Entry 3F5N (X-ray diffraction, 3.15 A resolution); this record covers chain A.

[Chain A]
Molecule: Neuroserpin
From: Homo sapiens
Reference sequence: Q99574 (NEUS_HUMAN); residue numbers follow UniProt; this construct covers 17-410
Amino-acid sequence (407 residues; numbered 4 to 410; the number before each row is that of its first residue):
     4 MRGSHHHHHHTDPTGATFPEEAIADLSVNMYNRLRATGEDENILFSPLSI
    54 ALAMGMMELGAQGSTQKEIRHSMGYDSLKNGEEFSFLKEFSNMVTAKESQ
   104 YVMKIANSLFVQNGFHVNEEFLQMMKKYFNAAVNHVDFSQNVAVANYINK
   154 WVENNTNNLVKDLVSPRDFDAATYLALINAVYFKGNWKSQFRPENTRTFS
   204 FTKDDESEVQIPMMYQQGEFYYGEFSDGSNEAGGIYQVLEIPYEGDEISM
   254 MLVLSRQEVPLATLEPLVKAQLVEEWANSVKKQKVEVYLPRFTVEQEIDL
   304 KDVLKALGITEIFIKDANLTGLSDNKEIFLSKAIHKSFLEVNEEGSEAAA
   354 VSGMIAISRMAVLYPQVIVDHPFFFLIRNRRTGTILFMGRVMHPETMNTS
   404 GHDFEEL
Not modelled in the structure: 4-21, 80-83, 100, 232-236, 354-358, 401-410
Sequence notes: initiating methionine (4); expression tag (5-16)
UniProt features mapped onto this chain:
  - site: R362, M363 (Reactive bond)
  - glycosylation: N157 (N-linked (GlcNAc...) asparagine), N321 (N-linked (GlcNAc...) asparagine), N401 (N-linked (GlcNAc...) asparagine), S403 (O-linked (Xyl...) (chondroitin sulfate) serine)
  - natural variant: S49 (S49P: In FENIB), S52 (S52R: In FENIB)
  - mutagenesis: N161 (N161G: Increases protein stability and abolishes tendency to form polymers. No effect on inhibitory activity), L162 (L162K: Increases protein stability and abolishes tendency to form polymers. No effect on inhibitory activity), V163 (V163I: Increases protein stability and decreases tendency to form polymers. No effect on inhibitory activity), E289 (E289A: Slightly decreases inhibitory activity. No effect on thermal stability), S340 (S340A: Increases protein stability and decreases tendency to form polymers. No effect on inhibitory activity)
From the paper describing this entry:
  - interface residues: R259 to E261, M363 to Y367
  - allosteric site: L125, M128 (by similarity / conservation)

[Overview]
Curated annotation (UniProt) lists 5 mutagenesis sites. The paper reports interface residues R259 and M363; an
allosteric site at L125 and M128.
Chain A is Neuroserpin (Homo sapiens); the structure, Structure of native human neuroserpin, was determined by
X-ray diffraction together with 3F02 from the same study.
